5D3M - chains C and D of the 4 polymer chains in the assembly; structure by X-ray diffraction, 3.30 A resolution.

Chain C:
Molecule: S-component for folate
From: Lactobacillus delbrueckii
Reference sequence: Q1G929 (Q1G929_LACDA); residue numbers follow UniProt; this construct covers 1-176
Chain sequence (184 residues; each row starts with the number of its first residue):
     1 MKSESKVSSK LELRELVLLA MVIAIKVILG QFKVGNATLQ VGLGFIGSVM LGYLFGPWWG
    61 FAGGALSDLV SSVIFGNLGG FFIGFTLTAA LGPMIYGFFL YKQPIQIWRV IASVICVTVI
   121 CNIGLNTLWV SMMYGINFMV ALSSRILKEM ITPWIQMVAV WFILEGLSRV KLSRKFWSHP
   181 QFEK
Not modelled in the structure: 1-7, 176-184
Differences from the reference sequence: expression tag (177-184)
From the paper describing this entry:
  - conformationally variable residues (loop rearrangement): Asn77

Chain D:
Molecule: Energy-coupling factor transporter transmembrane protein EcfT
From: Lactobacillus delbrueckii
Reference sequence: A0A061BSU4 (A0A061BSU4_LACDE); residue numbers follow UniProt; this construct covers 1-265
Chain sequence (265 residues; each row starts with the number of its first residue):
     1 MSKIIIGRYL PGTTFVYRVD PRAKLLTTFY FIIMIFLANN WVSYLVISIF GLAYVFATGL
    61 KARVFWDGVK PMIWMIVFTS LLQTFFMAGG KVYWHWWIFT LSSEGLINGL YVFIRFAMII
   121 LVSTVMTVTT KPLEIADAME WMLTPLKLFK VNVGMISLVI SIALRFVPTL FDQTVKIMNA
   181 QRSRGADFND GGLVKRAKSV VPMLVPLFID SLEVALDLST AMESRGYKGS EGRTRYRILE
   241 WSKVDLIPVA YCLLLTILMI TTRKH
Not modelled in the structure: 1-5, 265

Chain C / chain D interface:
Pairs across the interface (61):
  Leu13(C) - Ser219(D)
  Leu13(C) - Met222(D)  hydrophobic
  Leu13(C) - Glu223(D)
  Arg14(C) - Ser219(D)
  Leu16(C) - Met155(D)  hydrophobic
  Leu16(C) - Leu158(D)  hydrophobic
  Leu16(C) - Val159(D)  hydrophobic
  Val17(C) - Ala215(D)
  Val17(C) - Leu218(D)  hydrophobic
  Leu18(C) - Leu212(D)  hydrophobic
  Ala20(C) - Val159(D)
  Ala20(C) - Ile162(D)  hydrophobic
  Ala20(C) - Ala163(D)
  Met21(C) - Ile162(D)  hydrophobic
  Met21(C) - Phe166(D)  hydrophobic
  Met21(C) - Ser211(D)
  Met21(C) - Val214(D)  hydrophobic
  Met21(C) - Leu218(D)  hydrophobic
  Ala24(C) - Ala163(D)
  Ala24(C) - Val167(D)  hydrophobic
  Val27(C) - Val167(D)  hydrophobic
  Ile28(C) - Val167(D)  hydrophobic
  Ile28(C) - Phe171(D)  hydrophobic
  Phe32(C) - Phe171(D)  hydrophobic
  Val34(C) - Asn189(D)
  Gly35(C) - Arg196(D)  hydrogen bond (backbone-side chain)
  Asn36(C) - Arg196(D)
  Met50(C) - Phe208(D)  hydrophobic
  Leu66(C) - Val159(D)  hydrophobic
  Leu66(C) - Ile160(D)  hydrophobic
  Leu69(C) - Met139(D)  hydrophobic
  Val70(C) - Leu164(D)  hydrophobic
  Val73(C) - Ile135(D)  hydrophobic
  Val73(C) - Leu164(D)  hydrophobic
  Ile74(C) - Arg8(D)
  Ile74(C) - Val167(D)  hydrophobic
  Phe75(C) - Arg8(D)
  Phe75(C) - Thr127(D)
  Gly76(C) - Tyr9(D)
  Gly79(C) - Ser123(D)  hydrogen bond (backbone-side chain)
  Gly80(C) - Ile32(D)
  Gly80(C) - Ser123(D)
  Phe81(C) - Leu25(D)  hydrophobic
  Phe81(C) - Thr28(D)
  Phe81(C) - Phe29(D)  hydrophobic
  Phe81(C) - Met126(D)  hydrophobic
  Phe82(C) - Ile32(D)
  Val130(C) - Phe116(D)  hydrophobic
  Ser131(C) - Arg115(D)
  Met132(C) - Phe36(D)  hydrophobic
  Met132(C) - Arg115(D)  hydrogen bond (backbone-side chain)
  Met132(C) - Ile119(D)  hydrophobic
  Met133(C) - Gln83(D)
  Met133(C) - Arg115(D)
  Asn137(C) - Thr79(D)  hydrogen bond
  Val140(C) - Leu82(D)  hydrophobic
  Ala141(C) - Met75(D)  hydrophobic
  Ile155(C) - Leu193(D)  hydrophobic
  Phe162(C) - Lys198(D)
  Phe162(C) - Val201(D)
  Ile163(C) - Leu204(D)  hydrophobic
Also at the interface, not in a pair above, chain C (48 interface residues in all): Ile25, Gln31, Ile46, Leu54, Ser72, Leu78, Ile83, Ser144, Gly166, Leu167, Ser168, Lys175
Also at the interface, not in a pair above, chain D (53 interface residues in all): Met72, Trp74, Phe78, Pro132, Ile156, Val200, Val205, Leu207, Tyr227
From the paper, about this interface:
  - specific contacts: Gly35(C)-Arg196(D) (hydrogen bond)
  - interface residues, chain C: Gly76(C), Gly80(C)
  - interface residues, chain D: Arg115(D), Ser123(D), Thr127(D)

In short:
48 residues of chain C and 53 residues of chain D are in contact; the contacts include 4 hydrogen bonds. Polar
contacts include Gly35(C)-Arg196(D), Gly79(C)-Ser123(D) and Met132(C)-Arg115(D). The authors report a hydrogen
bond between Gly35(C) and Arg196(D). From the paper: interface residues Gly76(C), Gly80(C) and Arg115(D) among
others; conformational variability at Asn77(C).
Here chain C is S-component for folate and chain D is Energy-coupling factor transporter transmembrane protein
EcfT, both from Lactobacillus delbrueckii. Entry 5D3M (Folate ECF transporter: AMPPNP bound state) was
determined by X-ray diffraction together with 5JSZ and 5D0Y from the same study.
